Entry 8GDW (X-ray diffraction, 2.35 A resolution); this record covers chains AAA and BBB of the 4 polymer chains in the assembly.

[Chain AAA (and BBB)]
Molecule: Ssr1698 protein
Source organism: Synechocystis sp. PCC 6803
Notes: chain BBB of this document is another copy of the same molecule, construct and numbering; everything in this record applies to it too
Reference sequence: P73129 (P73129_SYNY3); residue numbers follow UniProt; this construct covers 1-96
Amino-acid sequence (103 residues; numbered 1 to 103; the number before each row is that of its first residue):
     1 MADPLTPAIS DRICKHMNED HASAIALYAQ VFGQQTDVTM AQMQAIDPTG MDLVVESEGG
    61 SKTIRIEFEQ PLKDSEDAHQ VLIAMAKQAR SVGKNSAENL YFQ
Disordered / not traced: 1-2
Sequence notes: expression tag (97-103)
Ion coordination: Zn2+ site 1: His-16, His-21, His-79 (shared with 1 residue of chain DDD); Zn2+ site 2: Glu-69 (shared with 3 residues of chain DDD)
What the authors report for this chain:
  - Zn2+ coordination: His-16, His-21, His-79
  - mutagenesis - H79A, H79A/R90A, R90A: unchanged binding to SdhB1
  - mutagenesis - H16A/H21A, H21A: increased growth
  - mutagenesis - H16A/H21A: abolished binding to heme
  - mutagenesis - H21A: abolished binding to addition of excess zinc

[Interface between chain AAA and chain BBB]
Contacting residue pairs - 8 pairs, chain AAA then chain BBB:
  Asp-11(AAA) / Lys-15(BBB)  salt bridge
  Lys-15(AAA) / Asp-11(BBB)  salt bridge
  Lys-15(AAA) / Gln-44(BBB)
  Glu-19(AAA) / Gln-44(BBB)
  Met-40(AAA) / Met-40(BBB)  hydrophobic
  Met-40(AAA) / Glu-56(BBB)
  Gln-44(AAA) / Glu-19(BBB)
  Glu-56(AAA) / Met-40(BBB)
Other interface residues (no listed pair), chain BBB (7 interface residues in all): Gln-42

[Summary]
6 residues of chain AAA face 7 of chain BBB across their interface; the contacts include 2 salt bridges. Its
one salt-bridged contact is Asp-11(AAA)/Lys-15(BBB). His-16(AAA), His-21(AAA) and His-79(AAA) coordinate Zn2+
site 1. From the paper: H16A/H21A and H21A of chain AAA increase growth; Zn2+ coordination by His-16(AAA),
His-21(AAA) and His-79(AAA); 5 substitutions were tested in all.
Both chains are Ssr1698 protein (Synechocystis sp. PCC 6803). Entry 8GDW (Crystal structure of Domain Related
to Iron (DRI) from cyanobacteria) was determined by X-ray diffraction together with 8FM6, 8GBK and 8GF4 from
the same study.
